PDB entry 6VK6 | X-ray diffraction, 1.52 A resolution | chains A and C of the 3 polymer chains in the assembly

# Chain A
Name: Methane monooxygenase component A alpha chain
Organism: Methylosinus trichosporium OB3b
UniProt: A0A2D2D5X0 (A0A2D2D5X0_METTR); numbering as in UniProt (aligned over 1-526)
Sequence (526 residues; numbered 1 to 526; the number before each row is that of its first residue):
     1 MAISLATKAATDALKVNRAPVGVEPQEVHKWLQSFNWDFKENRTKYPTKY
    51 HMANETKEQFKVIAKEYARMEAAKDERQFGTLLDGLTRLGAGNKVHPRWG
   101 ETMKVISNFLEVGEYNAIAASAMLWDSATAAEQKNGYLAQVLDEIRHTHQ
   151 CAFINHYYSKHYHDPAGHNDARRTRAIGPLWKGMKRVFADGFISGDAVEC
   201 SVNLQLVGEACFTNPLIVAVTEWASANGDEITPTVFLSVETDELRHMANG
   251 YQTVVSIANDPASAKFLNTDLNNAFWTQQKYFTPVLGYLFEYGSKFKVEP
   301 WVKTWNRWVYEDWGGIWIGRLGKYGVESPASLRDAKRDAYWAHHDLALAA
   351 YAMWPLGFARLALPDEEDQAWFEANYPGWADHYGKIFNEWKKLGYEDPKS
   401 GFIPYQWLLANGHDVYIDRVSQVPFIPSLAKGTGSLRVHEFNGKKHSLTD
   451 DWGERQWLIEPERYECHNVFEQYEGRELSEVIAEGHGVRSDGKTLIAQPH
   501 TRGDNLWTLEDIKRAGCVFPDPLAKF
Disordered / not traced: 1-11
Ion coordination: Fe ion site 1: Glu114, Glu144, His147 (together with 1,2-ethanediol); Fe ion site 2: Glu144, Glu209, Glu243, His246 (together with 1,2-ethanediol)
Reported in the primary citation:
  - Fe ion coordination: Glu209, Glu243, His246

# Chain C
Name: Methane monooxygenase
Organism: Methylosinus trichosporium OB3b
UniProt: A0A2D2D0T0 (A0A2D2D0T0_METTR); residues 1-169 here = UniProt positions 1-169
Sequence (169 residues; numbered 1 to 169; the number before each row is that of its first residue):
     1 MAKREPIHDNSIRTEWEAKIAKLTSVDQATKFIQDFRLAYTSPFRKSYDI
    51 DVDYQYIERKIEEKLSVLKTEKLPVADLITKATTGEDAAAVEATWIAKIK
   101 AAKSKYEAERIHIEFRQLYKPPVLPVNVFLRTDAALGTVLMEIRNTDYYG
   151 TPLEGLRKERGVKVLHLQA
Disordered / not traced: 1

# Chain A / chain C interface
Pairs across the interface (95):
  Lys45(A) - Ala134(C)
  Pro47(A) - Ala134(C)
  Pro47(A) - Thr138(C)
  Pro47(A) - Met141(C)
  Thr48(A) - Thr138(C)  hydrogen bond (backbone-side chain)
  Thr48(A) - Met141(C)
  Lys49(A) - Met141(C)
  Lys49(A) - Asn145(C)  hydrogen bond
  Asp196(A) - Met141(C)
  Lys265(A) - Thr146(C)  hydrogen bond
  Phe266(A) - Glu142(C)
  Phe266(A) - Asn145(C)
  Phe266(A) - Thr146(C)
  Thr269(A) - Tyr148(C)
  Thr269(A) - Tyr149(C)  hydrogen bond (backbone-side chain)
  Asn272(A) - Tyr149(C)  hydrogen bond
  Asn273(A) - Tyr148(C)
  Asn273(A) - Tyr149(C)  hydrogen bond
  Phe425(A) - Gln168(C)
  Pro427(A) - Gln168(C)
  Ser435(A) - Gln168(C)
  Leu436(A) - His166(C)
  Leu436(A) - Leu167(C)
  Leu436(A) - Gln168(C)  hydrogen bond (backbone-side chain)
  Arg437(A) - Leu153(C)
  Arg437(A) - His166(C)
  Arg437(A) - Leu167(C)
  Val438(A) - Val164(C)
  Val438(A) - Leu165(C)  hydrogen bond (backbone-backbone)
  Val438(A) - His166(C)  hydrogen bond (backbone-backbone)
  His439(A) - Arg157(C)
  His439(A) - Val162(C)
  His439(A) - Lys163(C)
  His439(A) - Val164(C)
  Glu440(A) - Val162(C)
  Glu440(A) - Lys163(C)  hydrogen bond (backbone-backbone)
  Phe441(A) - Pro43(C)
  Phe441(A) - Phe44(C)  hydrophobic
  Phe441(A) - Arg160(C)
  Asn442(A) - Pro43(C)  hydrogen bond (side chain-backbone)
  Asn442(A) - Phe44(C)
  Asn442(A) - Arg45(C)  hydrogen bond (side chain-backbone)
  Asn442(A) - Tyr48(C)
  Lys444(A) - Tyr48(C)
  Lys444(A) - Asp51(C)  salt bridge
  Lys445(A) - Leu165(C)
  Asp451(A) - Leu153(C)
  Trp452(A) - Tyr149(C)  hydrophobic
  Glu454(A) - Leu153(C)
  Glu454(A) - Arg157(C)  salt bridge
  Arg455(A) - Tyr148(C)  hydrogen bond (side chain-backbone)
  Arg455(A) - Tyr149(C)
  Arg455(A) - Thr151(C)  hydrogen bond (side chain-backbone)
  Arg455(A) - Leu153(C)
  Arg455(A) - Leu156(C)
  Gln456(A) - Tyr148(C)
  Trp457(A) - Val162(C)  hydrophobic
  Leu458(A) - Leu153(C)  hydrophobic
  Leu458(A) - Leu156(C)  hydrophobic
  Leu458(A) - Arg157(C)
  Leu458(A) - Arg160(C)  hydrogen bond (backbone-side chain)
  Ile459(A) - Glu109(C)
  Ile459(A) - Arg144(C)  hydrogen bond (backbone-side chain)
  Ile459(A) - Tyr148(C)
  Ile459(A) - Leu156(C)  hydrophobic
  Ile459(A) - Arg160(C)
  Glu460(A) - Arg144(C)
  Glu460(A) - Tyr148(C)  hydrogen bond
  Pro461(A) - Pro43(C)
  Pro461(A) - Arg160(C)
  Glu462(A) - Pro43(C)
  Glu462(A) - Ile113(C)
  Glu462(A) - Arg144(C)  salt bridge
  Glu465(A) - Ser42(C)
  Glu465(A) - Pro43(C)
  Glu465(A) - Arg45(C)  salt bridge
  His467(A) - Asp51(C)  salt bridge
  His467(A) - Gln55(C)
  Glu471(A) - Arg4(C)
  Gln472(A) - Arg4(C)
  Gln472(A) - Ile7(C)
  Gln472(A) - Val52(C)
  Glu474(A) - Ala2(C)
  Glu474(A) - Lys3(C)
  Glu474(A) - Arg4(C)  hydrogen bond (backbone-backbone)
  Gly475(A) - Ala2(C)
  Gly475(A) - Lys3(C)
  Arg476(A) - Arg4(C)
  Arg476(A) - Glu5(C)
  Arg476(A) - Pro6(C)
  Arg476(A) - Ile7(C)
  Glu484(A) - Pro6(C)
  Glu484(A) - Ile7(C)  hydrogen bond (side chain-backbone)
  Phe526(A) - Leu165(C)
  Phe526(A) - His166(C)
Also at the interface, not in a pair above, chain A (47 interface residues in all): Tyr46, Asp270, Gly434, Gly443, Tyr473
Also at the interface, not in a pair above, chain C (45 interface residues in all): His8, Tyr54, Lys105, Gly137, Leu140, Gly150, Pro152, Gly161

# Overview
47 residues of chain A and 45 residues of chain C are in contact; the contacts include 19 hydrogen bonds and 5
salt bridges. Among the polar pairs are Lys444(A)-Asp51(C), Glu454(A)-Arg157(C) and Glu462(A)-Arg144(C). The
Fe ion site 1 is built by Glu114(A), Glu144(A) and His147(A). From the paper: Fe ion coordination by
Glu209(A), Glu243(A) and His246(A).
Chain A is Methane monooxygenase component A alpha chain and chain C is Methane monooxygenase, both from
Methylosinus trichosporium OB3b; the structure, Crystal Structure of Methylosinus trichosporium OB3b Soluble
Methane Monooxygenase Hydroxylase, was determined by X-ray diffraction (same publication as 6VK4, 6VK5, 6VK7
and 6VK8).
